7MQS - chains F and A of the 8 polymer chains in the assembly; structure by electron microscopy, 4.40 A resolution (low resolution: residue-level contacts below are approximate; hydrogen-bond / salt-bridge calls are withheld).

# Chain F
Protein: Isoform Short of Insulin receptor
Organism: Homo sapiens
Notes: EC 2.7.10.1; fragment: Ectodomain
UniProt: P06213-2 (INSR-2_HUMAN); residues 1-916 here correspond to UniProt positions 28-943 (UniProt number = residue number + 27)
Sequence (916 residues; each row starts with the number of its first residue):
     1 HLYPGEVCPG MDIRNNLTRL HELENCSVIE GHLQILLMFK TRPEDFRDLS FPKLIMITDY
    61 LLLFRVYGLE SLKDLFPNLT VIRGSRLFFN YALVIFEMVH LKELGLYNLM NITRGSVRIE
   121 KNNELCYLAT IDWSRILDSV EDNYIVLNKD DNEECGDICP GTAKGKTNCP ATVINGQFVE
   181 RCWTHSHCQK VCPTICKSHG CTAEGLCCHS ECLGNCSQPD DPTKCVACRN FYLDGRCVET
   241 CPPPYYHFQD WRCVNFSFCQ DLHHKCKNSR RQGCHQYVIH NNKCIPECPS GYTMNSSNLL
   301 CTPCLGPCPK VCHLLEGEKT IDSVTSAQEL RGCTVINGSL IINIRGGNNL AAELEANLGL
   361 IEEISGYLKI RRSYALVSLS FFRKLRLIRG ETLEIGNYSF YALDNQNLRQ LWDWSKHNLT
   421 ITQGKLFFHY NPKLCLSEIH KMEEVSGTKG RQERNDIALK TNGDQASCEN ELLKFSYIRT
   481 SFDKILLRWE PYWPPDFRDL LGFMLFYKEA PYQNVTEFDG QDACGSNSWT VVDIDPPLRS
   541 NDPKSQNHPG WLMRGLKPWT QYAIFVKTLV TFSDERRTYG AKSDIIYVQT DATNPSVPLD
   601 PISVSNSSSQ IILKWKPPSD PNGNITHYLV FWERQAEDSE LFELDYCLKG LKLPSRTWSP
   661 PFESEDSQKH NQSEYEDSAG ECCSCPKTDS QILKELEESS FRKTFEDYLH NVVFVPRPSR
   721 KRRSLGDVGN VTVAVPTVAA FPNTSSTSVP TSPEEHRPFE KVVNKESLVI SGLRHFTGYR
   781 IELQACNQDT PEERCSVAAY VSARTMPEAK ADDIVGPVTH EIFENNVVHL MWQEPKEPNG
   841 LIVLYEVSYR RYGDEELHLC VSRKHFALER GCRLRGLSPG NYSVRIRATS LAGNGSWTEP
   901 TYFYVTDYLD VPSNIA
Disordered / not traced: 163-167, 271-273, 519-527, 657-695, 711-753, 911-916
Cystine bridges: C8-C26, C126-C155, C169-C188, C192-C201, C196-C207, C208-C216, C212-C225, C228-C237, C241-C253, C259-C284, C266-C274, C288-C301, C304-C308, C312-C333, C435-C468, C647-C860, C786-C795

# Chain A
Protein: Insulin A chain
UniProt: P01308 (INS_HUMAN); residues 1-21 here correspond to UniProt positions 90-110 (UniProt number = residue number + 89)
Sequence (24 residues; numbered 1 to 24; the number before each row is that of its first residue):
     1 GIVEQCCTSI CSLYQLENYC HSLQ
Cystine bridges: C6-C11
Sequence notes: engineered mutation H21 (Asn110 in P01308); insertion (22-24)

# Chain F / chain A interface
Pairs across the interface - 23 pairs, chain F then chain A:
  R488(F) with E17(A)
  P537(F) with Y14(A)
  N547(F) with Y14(A)
  H548(F) with Y14(A)
  P549(F) with L13(A); Y14(A)
  G550(F) with L13(A)
  W551(F) with I10(A); L13(A)
  R554(F) with I10(A)
  K703(F) with G1(A); I2(A); V3(A); E4(A)
  T704(F) with G1(A)
  E706(F) with Y19(A)
  D707(F) with G1(A); I2(A); Y19(A)
  L709(F) with Y19(A); S22(A); L23(A)
  H710(F) with S22(A)
Interface residues without a listed pair, chain F (17 interface residues in all): L486, D535, L552
Interface residues without a listed pair, chain A (13 interface residues in all): S12, N18

# In short
17 residues of chain F face 13 of chain A across their interface.
Chain F is Isoform Short of Insulin receptor (Homo sapiens) and chain A is Insulin A chain; the structure, The
insulin receptor ectodomain in complex with three venom hybrid insulin molecules - asymmetric conformation,
was determined by electron microscopy together with 7MQO and 7MQR from the same study.
